1CR0 - chain A; structure by X-ray diffraction, 2.30 A resolution.

# Chain A
Protein: DNA primase/helicase
From: Enterobacteria phage T7
Notes: EC 2.7.7.-; fragment: helicase domain
UniProtKB: P03692 (PRIM_BPT7); numbering as in UniProt (aligned over 271-566)
Sequence (296 residues; row label = number of the first residue in the row):
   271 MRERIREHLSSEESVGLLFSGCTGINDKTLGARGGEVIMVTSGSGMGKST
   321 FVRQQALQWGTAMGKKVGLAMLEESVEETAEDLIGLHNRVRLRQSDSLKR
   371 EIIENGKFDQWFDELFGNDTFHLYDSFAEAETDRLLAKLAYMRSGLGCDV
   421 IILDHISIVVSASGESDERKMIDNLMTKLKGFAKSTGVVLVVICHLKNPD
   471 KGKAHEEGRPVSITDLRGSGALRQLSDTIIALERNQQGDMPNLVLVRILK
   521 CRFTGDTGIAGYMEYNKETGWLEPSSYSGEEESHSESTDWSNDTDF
Unresolved in the structure: 429-438, 468-484, 488-489, 507-512, 548-566
Sequence notes: engineered mutation Met271 (Leu in P03692)
Curated features (UniProtKB/Swiss-Prot):
  - region: Glu550 to Phe566 (Binding to viral DNA polymerase)
  - binding site (ATP): Ser312 to Ser319
  - site (dTTP/dATP binding): Arg361, His465, Arg504, Arg522, Tyr535

# Summary
From UniProt: 8 ATP-binding residues.
Chain A is DNA primase/helicase (Enterobacteria phage T7); the structure, Crystal structure of the helicase
domain of the GENE4 protein of bacteriophage T7, was determined by X-ray diffraction together with 1CR1, 1CR2
and 1CR4 from the same study.
